Entry 9UDG (electron microscopy, 3.18 A resolution); this record covers chains B and D of the 6 polymer chains in the assembly.

[Chain B]
Molecule: Na(+)-translocating NADH-quinone reductase subunit B
From: Vibrio cholerae O395
Notes: EC 7.2.1.1
Reference sequence: A5F5X0 (NQRB_VIBC3); residue numbers follow UniProt; this construct covers 1-415
Chain sequence (415 residues; numbered 1 to 415; the number before each row is that of its first residue):
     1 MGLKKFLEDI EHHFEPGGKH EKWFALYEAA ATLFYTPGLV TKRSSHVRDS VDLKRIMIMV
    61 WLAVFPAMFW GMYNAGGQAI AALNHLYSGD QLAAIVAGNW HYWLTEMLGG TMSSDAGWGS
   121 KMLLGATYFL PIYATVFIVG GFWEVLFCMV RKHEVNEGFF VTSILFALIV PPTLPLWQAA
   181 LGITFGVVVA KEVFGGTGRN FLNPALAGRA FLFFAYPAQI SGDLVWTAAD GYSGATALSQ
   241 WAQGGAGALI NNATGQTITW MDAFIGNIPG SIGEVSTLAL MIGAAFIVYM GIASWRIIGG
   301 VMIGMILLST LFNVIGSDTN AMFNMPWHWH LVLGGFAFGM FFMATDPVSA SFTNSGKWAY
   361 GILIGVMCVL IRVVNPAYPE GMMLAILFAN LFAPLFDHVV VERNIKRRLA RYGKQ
Disordered / not traced: 1, 414-415
Curated features (UniProtKB/Swiss-Prot):
  - modified residue: Thr236 (FMN phosphoryl threonine)
  - mutagenesis: Phe185 (F185A: Decreases riboflavin content), Trp226 (W226L: Decreases riboflavin content)
Residues lining bound ligands:
  - Aurachin D (0NI): Leu26, Ala29, Ala30, Leu33, Lys54, Met57, Ile58, Phe137, Gly141, Glu144, Val145, Val155, Asn156, Glu157, Gly158, Phe159, Phe160
  - FMN (flavin mononucleotide), molecule 1: Ile169, Leu206, Arg209, Phe213, Trp226, Thr236, Ala237, Leu238, Ser239, Gly270, Ser271, Glu274, Gly334, Gly335, Phe338, Gly339, Met343, Tyr378, Pro379, Glu380, Gly381, Met382, Met383, Leu384
  - FMN, molecule 2: Phe213, Phe214, Pro217, Ser221, Gly222, Asp223, Ala377, Tyr378
  - riboflavin (RBF): Ile56, Met57, Val60, Gly158, Val161, Thr162, Leu165, Lys191, Gly196, Thr197, Gly198, Arg199, Asn200, Leu202, Asn203, Pro204, Ala205, Ile292, Phe342, Met343, Thr345, Asp346, Pro347, Val348, Ser349

[Chain D]
Molecule: Na(+)-translocating NADH-quinone reductase subunit D
From: Vibrio cholerae O395
Notes: EC 7.2.1.1
Reference sequence: A5F5Y6 (NQRD_VIBC3); residue numbers follow UniProt; this construct covers 1-210
Chain sequence (210 residues; numbered 1 to 210; the number before each row is that of its first residue):
     1 MSSAKELKKS VLAPVLDNNP IALQVLGVCS ALAVTTKLET AFVMTLAVMF VTALSNFFVS
    61 LIRNHIPNSV RIIVQMAIIA SLVIVVDQIL KAYLYDISKQ LSVFVGLIIT NCIVMGRAEA
   121 FAMKSEPIPS FIDGIGNGLG YGFVLMTVGF FRELLGSGKL FGLEVLPLIS NGGWYQPNGL
   181 MLLAPSAFFL IGFMIWAIRT FKPEQVEAKE
Disordered / not traced: 1-6
Bound ions: 2Fe-2S cluster Fe: Cys29, Cys112 (shared with 2 residues of chain E)
Residues lining bound ligands: 2Fe-2S cluster (FES): Gly27, Val28, Cys29, Asn111, Cys112

[Chain B / chain D interface]
Residue-residue contacts (13):
  Trp177(B) - Gln176(D)
  Gln178(B) - Gln176(D)
  Phe185(B) - Phe189(D)  hydrophobic
  Phe211(B) - Leu180(D)  hydrophobic
  Phe214(B) - Gly179(D)
  Phe214(B) - Leu180(D)
  Ala215(B) - Asn178(D)
  Ala215(B) - Gly179(D)  hydrogen bond (backbone-backbone)
  Ala215(B) - Leu180(D)
  Tyr216(B) - Gln176(D)
  Tyr216(B) - Pro177(D)
  Tyr216(B) - Asn178(D)  hydrogen bond
  Gln219(B) - Gln176(D)  hydrogen bond
Also at the interface, not in a pair above, chain B (9 interface residues in all): Val189
Also at the interface, not in a pair above, chain D (7 interface residues in all): Leu183

[In short]
Chain B and chain D form an interface of 9 and 7 residues respectively; the contacts include 3 hydrogen bonds.
Among the polar pairs are Tyr216(B)-Asn178(D), Gln219(B)-Gln176(D) and Ala215(B)-Gly179(D). Bound to chain B:
flavin mononucleotide, riboflavin and Aurachin D. Ligands of chain D: 2Fe-2S cluster.
Chain B is Na(+)-translocating NADH-quinone reductase subunit B and chain D is Na(+)-translocating
NADH-quinone reductase subunit D, both from Vibrio cholerae O395; the structure, Cryo-EM structure of
Na+-translocating NADH-ubiquinone oxidoreductase from Vibrio cholerae reduced by NADH, with bound aurachin
D-42, was determined by electron microscopy together with 9U5G, 9UD3, 9UD4, 9UD5, 9UD6, 9UD8 and 4 further
entries from the same study.
